PDB entry 6IE7 | X-ray diffraction, 2.70 A resolution | chains A and E

[Chain A]
Protein: Agenet domain-containing protein
Organism: Arabidopsis thaliana
Notes: fragment: Agenet domain
Reference sequence: Q500V5 (Q500V5_ARATH); residues 1-147 here correspond to UniProt positions 31-177 (UniProt number = residue number + 30)
Sequence (152 residues; row label = number of the first residue in the row; numbers below 1 keep their minus sign (Gly-4 is residue -4)):
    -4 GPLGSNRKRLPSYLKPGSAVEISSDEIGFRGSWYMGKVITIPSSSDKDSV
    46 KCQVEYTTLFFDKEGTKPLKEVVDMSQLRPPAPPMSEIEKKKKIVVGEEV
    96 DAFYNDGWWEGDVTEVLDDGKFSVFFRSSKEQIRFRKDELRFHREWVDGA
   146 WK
Not modelled in the structure: -4 to 5, 38-44, 80-81
Differences from the reference sequence: expression tag (-4 to 0)

[Chain E]
Protein: H3K9me2 peptide
Notes: fragment: H3 peptide 1-15, K9 dimethylation
Sequence (11 residues; numbered 1 to 11; the number before each row is that of its first residue):
     1 ARTKQTARKST
Not modelled in the structure: 11
Modified / non-standard residues: Lys9 (N-dimethyl-lysine; MLY)

[How chain A and chain E interact]
Residue-residue contacts (31; chain A residue first):
  Glu21(A) with Lys4(E), salt bridge; Arg8(E), salt bridge
  Ile22(A) with Arg8(E), hydrogen bond (backbone-side chain); Ser10(E)
  Gly23(A) with Arg8(E); Lys9(E), hydrogen bond (backbone-backbone); Ser10(E)
  Phe24(A) with Lys4(E); Arg8(E)
  Tyr29(A) with Ala7(E)
  Thr53(A) with Arg2(E)
  Leu54(A) with Arg2(E); Thr3(E); Ala7(E), hydrophobic
  Phe55(A) with Ala1(E); Arg2(E), hydrogen bond (backbone-backbone); Thr3(E), hydrogen bond (backbone-side chain)
  Phe56(A) with Thr3(E), hydrogen bond (backbone-side chain)
  Lys58(A) with Ala1(E)
  Leu64(A) with Lys4(E)
  Glu66(A) with Lys4(E), salt bridge
  Tyr99(A) with Lys9(E)
  Asn100(A) with Arg2(E), hydrogen bond; Thr6(E); Ala7(E), hydrogen bond (side chain-backbone)
  Asp101(A) with Arg2(E), salt bridge
  Trp104(A) with Ala7(E); Lys9(E)
  Phe121(A) with Lys9(E)
  Ser124(A) with Lys9(E)
  Glu126(A) with Lys9(E)
Other interface residues (no listed pair), chain A (21 interface residues in all): Asp57, Ile128

[In short]
The interface between chain A and chain E involves 21 residues on one side and 9 on the other, with 7 hydrogen
bonds and 4 salt bridges. Among the polar pairs are Glu21(A)-Lys4(E), Glu21(A)-Arg8(E) and Glu66(A)-Lys4(E).
Chain A is Agenet domain-containing protein (Arabidopsis thaliana) and chain E is H3K9me2 peptide; the
structure, Crystal structure of ADCP1 tandem Agenet domain 1-2 in complex with H3K9me2, was determined by
X-ray diffraction.
